9NBD - chains D and C of the 8 polymer chains in the assembly; structure by electron microscopy, 8.10 A resolution (very low resolution: no residue pairs are listed; an interface is given only as per-side residue counts).

# Chain D
Molecule: AUGMIN subunit 4
Source organism: Arabidopsis thaliana
Reference sequence: Q8GYM3 (AUG4_ARATH); residue numbers follow UniProt; this construct covers 1-423
Chain sequence (423 residues; row label = number of the first residue in the row):
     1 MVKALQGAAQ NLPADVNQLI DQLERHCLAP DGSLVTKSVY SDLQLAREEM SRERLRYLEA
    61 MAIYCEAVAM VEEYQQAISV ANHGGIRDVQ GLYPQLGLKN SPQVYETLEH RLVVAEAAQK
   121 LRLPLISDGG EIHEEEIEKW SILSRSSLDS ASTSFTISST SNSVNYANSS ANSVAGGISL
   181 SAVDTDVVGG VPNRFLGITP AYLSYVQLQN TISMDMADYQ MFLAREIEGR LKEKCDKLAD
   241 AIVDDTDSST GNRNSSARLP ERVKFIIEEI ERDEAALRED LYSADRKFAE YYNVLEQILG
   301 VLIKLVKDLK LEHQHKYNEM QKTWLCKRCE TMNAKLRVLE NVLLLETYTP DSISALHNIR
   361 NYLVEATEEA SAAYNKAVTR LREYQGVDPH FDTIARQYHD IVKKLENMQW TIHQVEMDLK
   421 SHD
Disordered / not traced: 1-5, 141-195
Cystine bridges: Cys326-Cys329

# Chain C
Molecule: AUGMIN subunit 3
Source organism: Arabidopsis thaliana
Reference sequence: Q0WQE7 (AUG3_ARATH); residue numbers follow UniProt; this construct covers 1-617
Chain sequence (617 residues; each row starts with the number of its first residue):
     1 MSSARLCSLV AELGYEGAGK LDPDSFEWPF QYDDARPILD WICSSLRPSN VLSLAELSLY
    61 EQFQRDGKLL EGDDLDQAYD SISAFSSRRN NQEAVFGAEE SIKEVRDATL AHKAEALELQ
   121 RQLRRLQTQY DLLTGQSSAL IQGRRARVAA TSAVSGQITA IEDSLSARNL QMNGVLGRLA
   181 STSQELAHYH SGEEDGIYLA YSDFHAYLAG DSACTKELNQ WFAKQLDTGP YRLVAEEGKS
   241 KCSWVSLDDT SNMLRDLEKS QHQRVAELQR LRSIFGTSER QWIEAQVENA KQQAILLTLK
   301 SQVTSVEAHI HFDLHSLRRK HADLVEEIST LYQKEEKLLS ETIPELCWEL AQLQDTYILQ
   361 GDYDLKVMRQ ELYISKQKVF INHLVNQLAR HQFLKLACQL EKKNMLGAFS LLKVIESELQ
   421 GYLSATRSRV GRCSALIQAA SDVQEQGAVD DRDSFLHGVR DLLSIHSNTQ AGLSTYVSAP
   481 AIIQQIVALQ SDLSSLQSDL ENSLPDDRNR CINELCTHIQ NLQQLLFASS TTAQPILTPW
   541 PLMKELDEMG KINSKLSTAV EEVTLEHRNK REIVKHHAKD VELQRRVFVD FFCNPERLRN
   601 QVRELNALVR ARQASSS
Disordered / not traced: 66-101, 198-403

# How chain D and chain C interact
At this resolution (8 A) residue pairs are not listed: 63 residues of chain D and 59 of chain C lie at the interface.

# Summary
63 residues of chain D face 59 of chain C across their interface.
Here chain D is AUGMIN subunit 4 and chain C is AUGMIN subunit 3, both from Arabidopsis thaliana. Entry 9NBD
(AUGMIN Dimer) was determined by electron microscopy (same publication as 9NA8, 9NA9, 9NBA and 9NBB).
